PDB entry 6FLA | X-ray diffraction, 2.90 A resolution | chains B and G of the 3 polymer chains in the assembly

Chain B:
Protein: Light Chain of 3H5
Source organism: Mus musculus
Amino-acid sequence (218 residues; row label = number of the first residue in the row):
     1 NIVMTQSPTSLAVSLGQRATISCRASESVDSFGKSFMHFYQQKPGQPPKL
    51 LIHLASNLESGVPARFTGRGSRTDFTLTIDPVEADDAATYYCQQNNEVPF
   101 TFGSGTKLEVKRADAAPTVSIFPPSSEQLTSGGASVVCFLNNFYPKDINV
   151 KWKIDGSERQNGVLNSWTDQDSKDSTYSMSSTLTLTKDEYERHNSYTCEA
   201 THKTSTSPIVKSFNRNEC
Disordered / not traced: 217-218
Disulfide bonds: C23-C92, C138-C198

Chain G:
Protein: Domain III of Dengue virus 2
Source organism: Dengue virus 2
UniProt: P14340 (POLG_DEN2N); residues 297-394 here correspond to UniProt positions 577-674 (UniProt number = residue number + 280)
Amino-acid sequence (98 residues; each row starts with the number of its first residue):
   297 MSYSMCTGKFKVVKEIAETQHGTIVIRVQYEGDGSPCKIPFEIMDLEKRH
   347 VLGRLITVNPIVTEKDSPVNIEAEPPFGDSYIIIGVEPGQLKLNWFKK
Disulfide bonds: C302-C333

Interface between chain B and chain G:
Residue-residue contacts (13):
  S31(B) with E338(G)
  F32(B) with M301(G); P336(G); F337(G); E338(G), hydrogen bond (backbone-side chain); G381(G); Q386(G)
  K34(B) with M301(G)
  F36(B) with V382(G), hydrophobic
  N95(B) with E383(G)
  V98(B) with E383(G)
  F100(B) with E383(G); P384(G)
Also at the interface, not in a pair above, chain B (10 interface residues in all): G33, N96, E97
Also at the interface, not in a pair above, chain G (10 interface residues in all): I379

Overview:
The chain B/chain G interface involves 10 residues from each chain; the contacts include 1 hydrogen bond. The
hydrogen-bonded pair is F32(B)-E338(G).
Here chain B is Light Chain of 3H5 (Mus musculus) and chain G is Domain III of Dengue virus 2 (Dengue virus
2). Entry 6FLA (3H5 Fab bound to EDIII of DenV 2 Xtal form 1) was determined by X-ray diffraction together
with 6FLB from the same study.
